Entry 7UN9 (electron microscopy, 3.30 A resolution); this record covers chains H and K of the 12 polymer chains in the assembly.

Chain H:
Protein: CD-NTase-associated protein 12
Organism: Sphingobacterium faecium
Notes: EC 3.2.2.5
UniProt: A0A2T5Y4G4 (CAP12_SPHFK); numbering as in UniProt; present here: 58-102, 117-323
Sequence (321 residues; row label = number of the first residue in the row; note: 37 numbers in that range are skipped by the numbering (no residue carries them; nothing is unmodelled there); a row labelled like 102A-102Z holds insertion residues (102A, then the next letters in order); numbers below 1 keep their minus sign (UNK-1 is residue -1); X marks 55 residues of unknown identity (built as UNK)):
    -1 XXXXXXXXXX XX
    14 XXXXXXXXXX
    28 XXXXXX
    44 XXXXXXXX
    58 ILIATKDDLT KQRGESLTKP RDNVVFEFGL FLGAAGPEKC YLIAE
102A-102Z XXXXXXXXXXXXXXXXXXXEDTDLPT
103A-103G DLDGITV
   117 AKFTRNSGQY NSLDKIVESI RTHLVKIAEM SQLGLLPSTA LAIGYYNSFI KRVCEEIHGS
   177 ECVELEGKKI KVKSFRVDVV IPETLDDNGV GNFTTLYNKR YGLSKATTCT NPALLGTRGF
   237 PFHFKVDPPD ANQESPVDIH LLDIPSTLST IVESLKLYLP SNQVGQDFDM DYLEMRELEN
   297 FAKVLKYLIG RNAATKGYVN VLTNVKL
Not modelled in the structure: -1 to 6, 64-73, 89-96, 102A-102Z, 103A-103G, 323
Differences from the reference sequence: see _pdbx_entry_details.sequence_details (-1 to 10, 14-23, 28-33, 44-51, 102A-102S)
Residues lining bound ligands: c-di-GMP (C2E; 9,9'-[(2R,3R,3aS,5S,7aR,9R,10R,10aS,12S,14aR)-3,5,10,12-tetrahydroxy-5,12-dioxidooctahydro-2H,7H-difuro[3,2-d:3',2'-j][1,3,7,9,2,8]tetraoxadiphosphacyclododecine-2,9-diyl]bis(2-amino-1,9-dihydro-6H-purin-6-one)): Gly160, Tyr161, Ser164, Phe165, Arg234, Gly235, Phe236, Pro237, Phe238, Asp259, Pro261, Ser262, Thr263, Thr266
UniProt features mapped onto this chain:
  - active site: Glu84
  - binding site (3',3'-c-di-GMP): Ser164, Phe165, Arg234, Pro237, Asp259, Ser262, Thr263
  - mutagenesis: Glu84 (E84A: No NAD(+) cleavage, still forms filaments in the presence of c-di-GMP and weakly with 3'3'-cGAMP), Glu95 (E95Q: 10-fold decrease of NAD(+) cleavage, binds c-di-GMP, still forms filaments, inhibits growth in E.coli), Lys142 (K142D: 100-fold decrease of NAD(+) cleavage, binds c-di-GMP, forms some filaments), Asn163 (N163A: Requires 10X more c-di-GMP for activation), Phe165 (F165A: Poorly activated by c-di-GMP), Lys167 (K167A: About wild-type activation by c-di-GMP), Arg168 (R168A: Requires 100X more c-di-GMP for activation), Glu171 (E171R: 10-fold decrease of NAD(+) cleavage, binds c-di-GMP, does not form filaments), Leu201 to Asp203 (Binds c-di-GMP, no longer forms filaments, no NAD(+) cleavage), Asn208 (N208D: 100-fold decrease of NAD(+) cleavage, binds c-di-GMP, forms some filaments), Arg234 (R234A: No NAD(+) cleavage), Asp259 (D259A: No NAD(+) cleavage, does not inhibit E.coli growth), 11 further mutagenesis entries in UniProt
From the paper describing this entry:
  - catalytic residues: Glu84 (by similarity / conservation)
  - mutagenesis - V280D, E290K, R307E: abolished catalytic activity on c-di-GMP
  - mutagenesis - K142D, N208D, N278E, Q279E, D285K, A309R: decreased catalytic activity on c-di-GMP

Chain K:
Protein: CD-NTase-associated protein 12
Organism: Sphingobacterium faecium
Notes: EC 3.2.2.5
UniProt: A0A2T5Y4G4 (CAP12_SPHFK); aligned to UniProt positions 58-342 over residues 39-323 (the alignment contains insertions or deletions, so no single offset holds)
Sequence (321 residues; each row starts with the number of its first residue; X marks 55 residues of unknown identity (built as UNK)):
     3 XXXXXXXXXX XXXXXXXXXX XXXXXXXXXX XXXXXXILIA TKDDLTKQRG ESLTKPRDNV
    63 VFEFGLFLGA AGPEKCYLIA EXXXXXXXXX XXXXXXXXXX EDTDLPTDLD GITVAKFTRN
   123 SGQYNSLDKI VESIRTHLVK IAEMSQLGLL PSTALAIGYY NSFIKRVCEE IHGSECVELE
   183 GKKIKVKSFR VDVVIPETLD DNGVGNFTTL YNKRYGLSKA TTCTNPALLG TRGFPFHFKV
   243 DPPDANQESP VDIHLLDIPS TLSTIVESLK LYLPSNQVGQ DFDMDYLEMR ELENFAKVLK
   303 YLIGRNAATK GYVNVLTNVK L
Not modelled in the structure: 3-145, 227-231, 323
Differences from the reference sequence: see _pdbx_entry_details.sequence_details (3-38, 84-102)
Residues lining bound ligands: c-di-GMP (C2E; 9,9'-[(2R,3R,3aS,5S,7aR,9R,10R,10aS,12S,14aR)-3,5,10,12-tetrahydroxy-5,12-dioxidooctahydro-2H,7H-difuro[3,2-d:3',2'-j][1,3,7,9,2,8]tetraoxadiphosphacyclododecine-2,9-diyl]bis(2-amino-1,9-dihydro-6H-purin-6-one)): Gly160, Tyr161, Ser164, Phe165, Arg234, Gly235, Phe236, Pro237, Phe238, Asp259, Pro261, Ser262, Thr263, Thr266
UniProt features mapped onto this chain:
  - active site: Glu65
From the paper describing this entry:
  - mutagenesis - D110A, V280D, E290K, R307E: abolished catalytic activity on c-di-GMP
  - mutagenesis - K142D, N208D, N278E, Q279E, D285K, A309R: decreased catalytic activity on c-di-GMP
  - mutagenesis - D110A: unchanged binding to c-di-GMP

Chain H / chain K interface:
Pairs across the interface (8; chain H residue first):
  Leu273(H) - Asn278(K)
  Leu273(H) - Gln279(K)
  Leu273(H) - Val280(K)  hydrophobic
  Pro276(H) - Pro276(K)
  Pro276(H) - Ser277(K)
  Ser277(H) - Pro276(K)
  Asn278(H) - Leu273(K)
  Val280(H) - Leu273(K)  hydrophobic
Interface residues without a listed pair, chain H (6 interface residues in all): Lys272

In short:
The chain H/chain K interface involves 6 residues from each chain. Ligands of chain H: c-di-GMP. Chain K binds
c-di-GMP. The paper reports the catalytic residue Glu84(H); K142D, N208D and N278E of chain H, among others,
reduce catalytic activity on c-di-GMP; 19 substitutions were tested in all.
Both chains are CD-NTase-associated protein 12 (Sphingobacterium faecium). Entry 7UN9 (SfSTING with c-di-GMP
double fiber) was determined by electron microscopy (same publication as 7UN8 and 7UNA).
